Entry 6S84 (X-ray diffraction, 2.89 A resolution); this record covers chains A and C of the 6 polymer chains in the assembly.

# Chain A
Name: tRNA N6-adenosine threonylcarbamoyltransferase
Source organism: Thermotoga maritima (strain ATCC 43589 / MSB8 / DSM 3109 / JCM 10099)
Notes: EC 2.3.1.234
Reference sequence: Q9WXZ2 (TSAD_THEMA); numbering as in UniProt (aligned over 1-327)
Amino-acid sequence (327 residues; row label = number of the first residue in the row):
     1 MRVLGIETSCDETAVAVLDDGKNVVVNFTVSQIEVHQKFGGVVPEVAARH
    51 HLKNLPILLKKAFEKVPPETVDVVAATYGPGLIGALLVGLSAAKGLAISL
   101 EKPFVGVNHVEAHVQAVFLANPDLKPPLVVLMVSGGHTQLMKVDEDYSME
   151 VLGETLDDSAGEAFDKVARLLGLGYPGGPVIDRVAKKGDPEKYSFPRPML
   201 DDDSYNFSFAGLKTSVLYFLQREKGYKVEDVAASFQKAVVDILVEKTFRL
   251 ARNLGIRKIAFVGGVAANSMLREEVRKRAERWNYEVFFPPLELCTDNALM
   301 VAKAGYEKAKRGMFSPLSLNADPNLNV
Disordered / not traced: 32-48, 291-294
Swiss-Prot annotation at these positions:
  - binding site (Fe cation): H109, H113, D296
  - binding site (substrate): M132 to G136, D165, G178, D182, N268
Small-molecule neighbours:
  - AMP-CPP (APC; diphosphomethylphosphonic acid adenosyl ester), molecule 1: M132, S134, G135, G136, H137, G161, E162, F164, D165, G177, G178, P179, D182, G263, G264, V265, A267, N268
  - AMP-CPP (APC), molecule 2: D158, K166, A210, G211, K213, T214, Y218
Reported in the primary citation:
  - catalytic residues: H109, H113 (citing earlier work)
  - conformationally variable residues (order/disorder transition): D11, S31 to A47, H109, H113, E292 to C294, D296
  - binding site for AMP-CPP: K166, K213

# Chain C
Name: tRNA threonylcarbamoyladenosine biosynthesis protein TsaB
Source organism: Thermotoga maritima (strain ATCC 43589 / MSB8 / DSM 3109 / JCM 10099)
Reference sequence: Q9WZX7 (TSAB_THEMA); residue numbers follow UniProt; this construct covers 1-206
Amino-acid sequence (206 residues; numbered 1 to 206; the number before each row is that of its first residue):
     1 MNVLALDTSQRIRIGLRKGEDLFEISYTGEKKHAEILPVVVKKLLDELDL
    51 KVKDLDVVGVGIGPGGLTGLRVGIATVVGLVSPYDIPVAPLNSFEMTAKS
   101 CPADGVVLVARRARKGYHYCAVYLKDKGLNPLKEPSVVSDEELEEITKEF
   151 SPKIVLKDDLLISPAVLVEESERLFREKKTIHYYEIEPLYLQKSIAELNW
   201 EKKKRG
Disordered / not traced: 206
Reported in the primary citation:
  - conformationally variable residues (order/disorder transition): Y190 to K203

# How chain A and chain C interact
Pairs across the interface - 48 pairs, chain A then chain C:
  L52(A) with I74(C), hydrophobic; A75(C), hydrophobic; Y190(C)
  P56(A) with V78(C), hydrophobic; Y183(C); Y184(C), hydrophobic
  L59(A) with V78(C), hydrophobic; S82(C)
  K60(A) with Y183(C); Y184(C)
  F63(A) with S82(C); P83(C)
  P68(A) with P83(C)
  L87(A) with V72(C), hydrophobic
  V88(A) with A75(C)
  S91(A) with V72(C); A75(C); T76(C)
  A92(A) with A75(C); G79(C)
  K94(A) with A34(C), hydrogen bond (side chain-backbone); P38(C)
  G95(A) with T76(C); G79(C); L80(C)
  L96(A) with G79(C), hydrogen bond (backbone-backbone); S82(C); P83(C), hydrophobic
  I98(A) with P38(C); K42(C); L80(C), hydrophobic
  S99(A) with V52(C); G79(C), hydrogen bond (side chain-backbone); L80(C), hydrogen bond (side chain-backbone); P83(C); Y84(C), hydrogen bond (backbone-side chain)
  L100(A) with P83(C), hydrophobic; Y84(C)
  E101(A) with K51(C), salt bridge
  L317(A) with A34(C); P38(C); V39(C); K42(C)
  S318(A) with E35(C); V39(C)
  L319(A) with A34(C)
  N320(A) with A34(C); E35(C)
Interface residues without a listed pair, chain A (23 interface residues in all): I57, G84
Interface residues without a listed pair, chain C (25 interface residues in all): K32, L45, T68, R71, P188

# In short
Chain A and chain C form an interface of 23 and 25 residues respectively; the contacts include 5 hydrogen
bonds and 1 salt bridge. Polar contacts include E101(A)-K51(C), K94(A)-A34(C) and S99(A)-G79(C). Ligands of
chain A: AMP-CPP. From the paper: catalytic residues H109(A) and H113(A); a binding site for AMP-CPP at
K166(A) and K213(A).
Chain A is tRNA N6-adenosine threonylcarbamoyltransferase and chain C is tRNA threonylcarbamoyladenosine
biosynthesis protein TsaB, both from Thermotoga maritima (strain ATCC 43589 / MSB8 / DSM 3109 / JCM 10099);
the structure, TsaBDE complex from Thermotoga maritima, was determined by X-ray diffraction.
